8JG9 - chains A and B of the 8 polymer chains in the assembly; structure by electron microscopy, 3.82 A resolution.

[Chain A]
Protein: CRISPR-associated endonuclease Cas9
Source organism: Staphylococcus aureus
Notes: EC 3.1.-.-
UniProt: J7RUA5 (CAS9_STAAU); residue numbers follow UniProt; this construct covers 1-1053
Amino-acid sequence (1053 residues; each row starts with the number of its first residue):
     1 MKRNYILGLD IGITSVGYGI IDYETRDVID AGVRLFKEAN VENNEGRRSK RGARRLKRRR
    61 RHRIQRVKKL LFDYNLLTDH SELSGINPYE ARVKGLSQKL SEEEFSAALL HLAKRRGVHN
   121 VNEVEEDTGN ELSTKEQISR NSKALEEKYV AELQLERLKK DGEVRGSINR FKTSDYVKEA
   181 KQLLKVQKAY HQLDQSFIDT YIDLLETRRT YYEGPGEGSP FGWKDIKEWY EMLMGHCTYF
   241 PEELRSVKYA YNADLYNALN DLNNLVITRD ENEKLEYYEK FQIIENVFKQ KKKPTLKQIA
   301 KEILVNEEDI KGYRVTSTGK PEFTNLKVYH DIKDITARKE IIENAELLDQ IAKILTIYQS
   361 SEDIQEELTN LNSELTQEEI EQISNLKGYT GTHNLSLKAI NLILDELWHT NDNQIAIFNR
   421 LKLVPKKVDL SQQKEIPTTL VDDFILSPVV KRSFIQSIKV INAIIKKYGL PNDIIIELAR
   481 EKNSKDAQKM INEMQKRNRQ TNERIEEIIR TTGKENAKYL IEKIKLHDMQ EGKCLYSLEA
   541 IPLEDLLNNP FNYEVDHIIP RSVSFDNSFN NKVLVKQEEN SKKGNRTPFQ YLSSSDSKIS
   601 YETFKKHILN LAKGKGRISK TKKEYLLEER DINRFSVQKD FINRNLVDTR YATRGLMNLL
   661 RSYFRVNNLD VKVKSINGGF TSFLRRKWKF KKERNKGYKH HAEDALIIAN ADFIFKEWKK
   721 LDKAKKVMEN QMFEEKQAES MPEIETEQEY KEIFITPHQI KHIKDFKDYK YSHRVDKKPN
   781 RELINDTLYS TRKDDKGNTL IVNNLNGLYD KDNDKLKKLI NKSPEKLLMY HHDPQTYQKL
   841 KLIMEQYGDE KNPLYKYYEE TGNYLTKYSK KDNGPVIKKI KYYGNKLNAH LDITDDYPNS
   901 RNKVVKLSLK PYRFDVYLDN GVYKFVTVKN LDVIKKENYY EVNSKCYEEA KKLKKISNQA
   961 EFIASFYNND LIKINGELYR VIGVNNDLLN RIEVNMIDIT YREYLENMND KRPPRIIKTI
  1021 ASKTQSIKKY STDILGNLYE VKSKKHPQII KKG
Not modelled in the structure: 731-742
Swiss-Prot annotation at these positions:
  - region (PAM substrate-binding): Tyr882 to Ala889, Asn985 to Glu993
  - active site: Asp10 (For RuvC-like nuclease domain), His557 (Proton acceptor for HNH nuclease domain)
  - binding site (Mg(2+)): Asp10, Glu477, Glu481, His701
  - binding site (RNA): Tyr789

[Chain B]
Molecule: sgRNA
Source organism: Staphylococcus aureus
Sequence (98 nucleotides; row label = number of the first residue in the row):
     1 GGUCUGCUAU UUCUAUUUAC GUUUUAGUAC UCUGGAAACA GAAUCUACUA AAACAAGGCA
    61 AAAUGCCGUG UUUAUCUCGU CAACUUGUUG GCGAGAUC
Not modelled in the structure: 1-9, 85-86, 98

[Chain A / chain B interface]
Contacting residue pairs - 193 pairs, chain A then chain B:
  Asn43(A) with G70(B), sugar contact
  Asn44(A) with C13(B), hydrogen bond to the phosphate; U14(B), hydrogen bond to the phosphate; G70(B), hydrogen bond to the sugar
  Arg47(A) with G68(B), salt bridge to the phosphate; U69(B), salt bridge to the phosphate; G70(B), hydrogen bond to the base
  Arg48(A) with C13(B), salt bridge to the phosphate; A15(B), phosphate contact
  Lys50(A) with U69(B), base contact
  Arg51(A) with U14(B), sugar contact; A15(B), salt bridge to the phosphate; G68(B), phosphate contact
  Arg54(A) with G68(B), hydrogen bond to the base; U69(B), salt bridge to the phosphate
  Arg55(A) with A15(B), salt bridge to the phosphate; U16(B), salt bridge to the phosphate; C67(B), salt bridge to the phosphate
  Leu56(A) with U17(B), phosphate contact; U18(B), phosphate contact
  Lys57(A) with A53(B), salt bridge to the phosphate; C54(B), base contact
  Arg58(A) with C66(B), salt bridge to the phosphate; C67(B), salt bridge to the phosphate
  Arg59(A) with U16(B), salt bridge to the phosphate; U17(B), salt bridge to the phosphate; G65(B), phosphate contact; C66(B), salt bridge to the phosphate
  Arg61(A) with A53(B), phosphate contact; C54(B), salt bridge to the phosphate
  His62(A) with G65(B), phosphate contact
  Arg63(A) with U18(B), salt bridge to the phosphate
  Ile64(A) with A52(B), phosphate contact
  Arg66(A) with U64(B), hydrogen bond to the phosphate
  Lys69(A) with A62(B), hydrogen bond to the sugar
  Asn87(A) with U49(B), hydrogen bond to the sugar
  Pro88(A) with A50(B), sugar contact
  Tyr89(A) with U49(B), phosphate contact; A50(B), hydrogen bond to the phosphate
  His111(A) with A50(B), salt bridge to the phosphate; A51(B), phosphate contact
  Lys114(A) with A51(B), salt bridge to the phosphate; A52(B), salt bridge to the phosphate
  Arg115(A) with A19(B), phosphate contact; C20(B), salt bridge to the phosphate
  Arg116(A) with U17(B), salt bridge to the phosphate; U18(B), salt bridge to the phosphate
  Gly117(A) with U18(B), sugar contact; A19(B), phosphate contact
  Val118(A) with U18(B), sugar contact
  Glu123(A) with U16(B), base contact
  Val124(A) with U18(B), base contact
  Glu125(A) with A15(B), hydrogen bond to the base; U16(B), base contact
  Glu126(A) with U18(B), base contact; A19(B), base contact
  Leu158(A) with C48(B), sugar contact; U49(B), sugar contact
  Gly162(A) with C48(B), hydrogen bond to the sugar
  Glu163(A) with U49(B), phosphate contact
  Val164(A) with U49(B), hydrogen bond to the phosphate
  Arg165(A) with C20(B), phosphate contact; U49(B), hydrogen bond to the phosphate; A50(B), salt bridge to the phosphate
  Gly166(A) with A19(B), hydrogen bond to the sugar; C20(B), hydrogen bond to the phosphate
  Ser167(A) with A19(B), sugar contact
  Asn169(A) with A19(B), sugar contact
  Arg170(A) with U18(B), sugar contact; A19(B), hydrogen bond to the sugar
  Thr207(A) with U64(B), hydrogen bond to the sugar
  Arg208(A) with U17(B), sugar contact
  Arg209(A) with U16(B), hydrogen bond to the sugar; U64(B), base contact; G65(B), salt bridge to the phosphate
  Thr210(A) with U16(B), sugar contact
  Tyr211(A) with A15(B), hydrogen bond to the sugar; U16(B), sugar contact
  Glu213(A) with U64(B), hydrogen bond to the base
  Gly214(A) with A15(B), phosphate contact
  Pro215(A) with U16(B), phosphate contact; C66(B), phosphate contact; C67(B), phosphate contact
  Gly216(A) with G65(B), phosphate contact; C66(B), hydrogen bond to the phosphate
  Glu217(A) with C66(B), sugar contact
  Gly218(A) with C66(B), sugar contact
  Ser219(A) with C66(B), hydrogen bond to the phosphate; C67(B), hydrogen bond to the phosphate
  Phe221(A) with A15(B), phosphate contact; G68(B), phosphate contact
  Trp223(A) with A15(B), sugar contact
  Leu233(A) with U14(B), base contact
  Lys248(A) with U10(B), base contact; U11(B), base contact
  His393(A) with U12(B), hydrogen bond to the base
  Ile445(A) with U10(B), base contact; U11(B), sugar contact; U12(B), base contact
  Ser447(A) with U11(B), phosphate contact; U12(B), hydrogen bond to the phosphate
  Lys451(A) with U12(B), sugar contact
  Arg452(A) with U71(B), salt bridge to the phosphate; U72(B), salt bridge to the phosphate
  Gln456(A) with U73(B), hydrogen bond to the phosphate
  Lys459(A) with U72(B), phosphate contact; U73(B), phosphate contact
  Arg650(A) with U10(B), phosphate contact
  Tyr651(A) with U10(B), hydrogen bond to the phosphate
  Arg774(A) with U72(B), salt bridge to the phosphate
  Val775(A) with U73(B), base contact
  Asp776(A) with U73(B), base contact
  Lys777(A) with A74(B), phosphate contact; U75(B), salt bridge to the phosphate
  Lys778(A) with G70(B), salt bridge to the phosphate; U71(B), base contact; U72(B), base contact
  Asn780(A) with A55(B), hydrogen bond to the base; A56(B), base contact; G68(B), hydrogen bond to the sugar; U69(B), sugar contact
  Arg781(A) with U69(B), phosphate contact; G70(B), salt bridge to the phosphate; U71(B), salt bridge to the phosphate
  Glu782(A) with A55(B), base contact; U69(B), base contact
  Leu783(A) with A55(B), hydrogen bond to the base; A56(B), base contact
  Leu788(A) with U22(B), base contact; U23(B), sugar contact
  Ser790(A) with U23(B), phosphate contact; U24(B), hydrogen bond to the phosphate
  Arg792(A) with U24(B), salt bridge to the phosphate; C45(B), salt bridge to the phosphate
  Asn804(A) with U22(B), phosphate contact; U23(B), hydrogen bond to the phosphate
  Met829(A) with C45(B), sugar contact; U46(B), sugar contact
  His832(A) with A43(B), sugar contact; U44(B), salt bridge to the phosphate; C45(B), sugar contact
  Asp833(A) with U31(B), sugar contact; C45(B), base contact
  Gln835(A) with U31(B), hydrogen bond to the phosphate; C32(B), sugar contact
  Lys867(A) with C30(B), base contact; C45(B), hydrogen bond to the base; U46(B), base contact
  Tyr868(A) with U31(B), sugar contact
  Ser869(A) with C30(B), phosphate contact; U31(B), hydrogen bond to the phosphate
  Lys870(A) with U31(B), hydrogen bond to the phosphate; C32(B), salt bridge to the phosphate
  Asn873(A) with C30(B), phosphate contact
  Pro875(A) with U46(B), base contact; A47(B), sugar contact
  Val876(A) with U46(B), hydrogen bond to the sugar; A47(B), phosphate contact
  Ile877(A) with U46(B), sugar contact
  Lys878(A) with A47(B), hydrogen bond to the phosphate
  Lys879(A) with U22(B), salt bridge to the phosphate; U46(B), phosphate contact; A47(B), hydrogen bond to the phosphate
  Lys881(A) with U46(B), salt bridge to the phosphate
  Leu891(A) with A56(B), sugar contact
  Asp896(A) with A53(B), sugar contact; G57(B), phosphate contact
  Tyr897(A) with A53(B), hydrogen bond to the base
  Pro898(A) with U24(B), sugar contact; U25(B), sugar contact
  Asn899(A) with U25(B), sugar contact
  Ser900(A) with U24(B), sugar contact
  Arg901(A) with U25(B), salt bridge to the phosphate; A26(B), salt bridge to the phosphate
  Val904(A) with U23(B), sugar contact; U24(B), sugar contact
  Lys906(A) with A55(B), hydrogen bond to the sugar
  Leu931(A) with A56(B), sugar contact
  Val933(A) with A56(B), base contact
  Ile934(A) with G57(B), sugar contact
  Lys935(A) with A56(B), base contact; G57(B), base contact; G58(B), hydrogen bond to the sugar; C67(B), base contact; G68(B), sugar contact
  Ser1031(A) with A74(B), hydrogen bond to the base
  Asp1033(A) with A74(B), base contact
  Tyr1039(A) with A74(B), base contact; U97(B), sugar contact
  Lys1042(A) with U75(B), sugar contact; C76(B), sugar contact
  Ile1050(A) with U89(B), sugar contact
  Lys1052(A) with U89(B), hydrogen bond to the sugar
Interface residues without a listed pair, chain A (133 interface residues in all): Val41, Gln65, Tyr212, Pro220, Thr392, Leu446, Pro448, Ile455, Lys482, Ile784, Thr787, Asn806, Leu828, Ile880, Asn930, Lys936, Glu937, Thr1032, Glu1040, Gln1048, Lys1051
Interface residues without a listed pair, chain B (54 interface residues in all): A63, U88, G90

[Summary]
133 residues of chain A face 54 of chain B across their interface; the contacts include 44 hydrogen bonds and
39 salt bridges. Polar contacts include Arg47(A)-G70(B), Arg54(A)-G68(B) and Glu125(A)-A15(B).
Chain A is CRISPR-associated endonuclease Cas9 and chain B is sgRNA, both from Staphylococcus aureus; the
structure, Cryo-EM structure of the SaCas9-sgRNA-AcrIIA15-promoter DNA dimer, was determined by electron
microscopy (same publication as 8JFO, 8JFR, 8JFT and 8JFU).
